8HME - chains D and E of the 3 polymer chains in the assembly; structure by electron microscopy, 4.20 A resolution (low resolution: residue-level contacts below are approximate; hydrogen-bond / salt-bridge calls are withheld).

# Chain D
Protein: Intraflagellar transporter
Source organism: Tetrahymena thermophila
UniProt: I7LVZ7 (I7LVZ7_TETTS); residue numbers follow UniProt; this construct covers 1-1407
Amino-acid sequence (1407 residues; each row starts with the number of its first residue):
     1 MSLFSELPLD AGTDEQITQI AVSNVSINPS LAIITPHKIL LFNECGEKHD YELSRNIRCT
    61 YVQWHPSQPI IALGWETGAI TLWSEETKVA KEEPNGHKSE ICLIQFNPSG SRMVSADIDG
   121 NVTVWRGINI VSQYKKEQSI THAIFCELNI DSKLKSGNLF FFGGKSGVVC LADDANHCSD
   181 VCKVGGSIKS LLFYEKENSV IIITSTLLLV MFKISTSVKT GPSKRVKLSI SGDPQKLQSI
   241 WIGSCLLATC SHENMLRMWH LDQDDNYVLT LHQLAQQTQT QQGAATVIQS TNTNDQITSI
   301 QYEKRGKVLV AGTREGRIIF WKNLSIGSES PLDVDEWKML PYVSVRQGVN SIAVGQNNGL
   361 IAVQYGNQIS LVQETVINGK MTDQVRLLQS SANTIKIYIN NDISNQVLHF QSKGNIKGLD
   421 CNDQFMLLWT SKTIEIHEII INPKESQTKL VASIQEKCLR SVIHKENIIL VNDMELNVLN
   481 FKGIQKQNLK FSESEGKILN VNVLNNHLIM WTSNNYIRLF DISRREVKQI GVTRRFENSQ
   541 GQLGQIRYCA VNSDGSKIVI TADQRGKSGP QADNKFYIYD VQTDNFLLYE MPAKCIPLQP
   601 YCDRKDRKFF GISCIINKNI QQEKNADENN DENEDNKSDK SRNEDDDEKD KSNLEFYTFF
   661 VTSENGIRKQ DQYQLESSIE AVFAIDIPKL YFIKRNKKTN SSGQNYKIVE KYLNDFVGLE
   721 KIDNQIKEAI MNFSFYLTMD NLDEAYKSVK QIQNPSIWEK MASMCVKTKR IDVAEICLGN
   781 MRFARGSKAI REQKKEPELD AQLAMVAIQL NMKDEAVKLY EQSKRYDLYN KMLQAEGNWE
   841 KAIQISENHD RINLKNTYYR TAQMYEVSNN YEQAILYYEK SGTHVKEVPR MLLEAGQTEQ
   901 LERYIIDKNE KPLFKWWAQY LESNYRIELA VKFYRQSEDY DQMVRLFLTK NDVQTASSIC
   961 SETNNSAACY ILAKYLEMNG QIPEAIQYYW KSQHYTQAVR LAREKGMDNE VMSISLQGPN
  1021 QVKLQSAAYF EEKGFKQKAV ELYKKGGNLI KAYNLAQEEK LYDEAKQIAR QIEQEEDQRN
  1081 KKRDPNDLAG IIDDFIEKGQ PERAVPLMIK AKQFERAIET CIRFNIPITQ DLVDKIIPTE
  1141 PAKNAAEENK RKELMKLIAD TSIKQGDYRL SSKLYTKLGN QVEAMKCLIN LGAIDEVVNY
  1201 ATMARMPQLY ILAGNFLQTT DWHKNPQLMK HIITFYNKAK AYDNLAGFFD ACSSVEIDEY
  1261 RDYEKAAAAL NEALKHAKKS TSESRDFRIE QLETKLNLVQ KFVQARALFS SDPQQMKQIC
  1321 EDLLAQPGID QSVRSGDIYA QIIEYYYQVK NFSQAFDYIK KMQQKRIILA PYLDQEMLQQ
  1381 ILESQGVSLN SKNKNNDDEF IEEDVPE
Disordered / not traced: 1085-1407

# Chain E
Protein: WD40 repeat protein
Source organism: Tetrahymena thermophila
UniProt: Q22BP2 (Q22BP2_TETTS); numbering as in UniProt (aligned over 1-1387)
Amino-acid sequence (1387 residues; row label = number of the first residue in the row):
     1 MASSKKVFEF KDDLNGSGKV LFSWSQDCSY IAVCGQSKVV YVLDKRGRKL KETVLKSKNK
    61 VIGLEWDKDQ EFLAILQENS TCFLLWNVFQ NSFEQQDLEE KSKGSFIKWS KTHPVLVIGT
   121 EKGILYFYNK KTQKKIPTMG KHSKKITTGD WNDEGLLITG SEEKVLTVSS HNSDSKGESI
   181 TVQHEPSNLQ WARQKTDDRD SSQRTITAIL SNKSILMYDL NTKKQPLELV YEPKYGKIVD
   241 YQLFGDGYIV TGFTEGYVAH VSSHLYELRD EIQSKRIFQS SLDALCTNDI IYKLAVAGEN
   301 QIHIYNLGTW EEVKSQRIEL PKAAGNVTKM QWANNGQLLV VATANGHLYG YLTSIPFLTS
   361 TYGSIVSVLS SFTEVSIVDT SRINQIQNVS SINLETEPGF LSLGLYHLAA GINNNVWYYL
   421 WLDQKRNGII KGGEMIQKRD YLGSVKDIRL NEFWAAVLTD GKCILHTIQP NNNVKDQKFP
   481 QIETDKAISG IGLTNDFLIM LDSSGKIRYY HLEDQQFVVE YKPADCQLVK IYPNFSGTRV
   541 VCFDNKGSAY LFEPAQEQFY PLEHFPQRAE KVLWDQKDPN LFAVLQNDTL ITFIINKNNI
   601 NGTLIQPVKE LLAIEDIKNP GPPVQTILDR GVKPLTLSNG LLKCFTPSGS INGQNLTSHS
   661 YLGSYKGRDD TDQGHYRFFL QNLQLHKYNN CLIAAQFLHN AVLYKELGRK ALEFVDLDVA
   721 LKSYQLAGSL SMVMTIQSFQ HINEKNIIYG NIAMILGQYD LAQELFLKSS QPILALEMRS
   781 DIQDYLTALN LAKSIAPQEE PFICRRLAFQ IENQGNNQEA RKLYERAVLN KDDRPSDRSK
   841 IDNHNQLCFA GISRTSIKLG DIQRGVTIAK ELIDNNIVIE IAVVCENMKQ YLEAAELYQK
   901 SGMLEKAASL YIESKDFKKA APLISMIKSP NLLKQYAKAK ESEGAYNEAE QTYEQAESWE
   961 DVVRLNLDKL DNLRKAIAVL RTKCDTSTVC LMVANVCEKQ GNYGELVEFL LKAGKKEEAF
  1021 QKAQQYNVMD AYSDNMKDFT LEERLRIAQY YENQGIWVKA AKHFEQAKNP TKSLKLYLKA
  1081 GDQYIDDMID LVCRNKQQES LQQTLLDYLL EGEKPKDPIY LLKLYDKLGN IQSLVKIAIT
  1141 IASDEHDQGN YKIAHERLFE TYQKVKEHNV AIPFDLEQKL MIIHSYILAR KYLAYKEEDK
  1201 EIELAAWLLN RVCKNISQFP THAVNILTSA VIAAMKSKNR PLAYKWSVEL VRPEYRSHIN
  1261 EKYKTRIENI ARKPLKEEPV ENKTECPFCK EYVGEFQLVC ESCQNVIPFC IASGTHVIAD
  1321 QLCFCPSCRF PANINYFIKY AESEEGRCPM CSVQINLNEV KVENPEQAAS ILKQLRATRQ
  1381 SSEQKKK
Disordered / not traced: 1130-1387

# Chain D / chain E interface
Contacting residue pairs (44; chain D residue first):
  Asn95(D) - Gln1097(E)
  Arg126(D) - Leu1041(E)
  Arg126(D) - Lys1068(E)
  Asn129(D) - Lys1068(E)
  Val131(D) - Lys1068(E)
  Ser492(D) - Lys1015(E)
  Glu493(D) - Glu1017(E)
  Ser494(D) - Lys1015(E)
  Glu495(D) - Lys1015(E)
  Tyr516(D) - Ser987(E)
  Arg535(D) - Thr988(E)
  Glu537(D) - Thr986(E)
  Ser539(D) - Glu957(E)
  Ser539(D) - Ser958(E)
  Ser539(D) - Trp959(E)
  Ser539(D) - Glu960(E)
  Gln540(D) - Glu957(E)
  Asn741(D) - Val883(E)
  Asn741(D) - Asn887(E)
  Asp743(D) - Lys858(E)
  Asp743(D) - Glu880(E)
  Asp743(D) - Val884(E)
  Glu744(D) - Asn887(E)
  Lys750(D) - Asn813(E)
  Lys750(D) - Gln814(E)
  Ile776(D) - Phe809(E)
  Gly779(D) - Gln783(E)
  Arg782(D) - Ile782(E)
  Arg782(D) - Gln783(E)
  Ala784(D) - Met754(E)
  Ala784(D) - Asp781(E)
  Arg785(D) - Ser731(E)
  Arg785(D) - Met732(E)
  Arg785(D) - Thr735(E)
  Arg785(D) - Ile755(E)
  Ser787(D) - Asp781(E)
  Lys788(D) - Leu774(E)
  Arg791(D) - Glu777(E)
  Arg791(D) - Asp781(E)
  Gln809(D) - Ser731(E)
  Ala835(D) - Gln725(E)
  Ala835(D) - Leu730(E)
  Glu836(D) - Gln725(E)
  Glu836(D) - Leu730(E)
Also at the interface, not in a pair above, chain D (33 interface residues in all): Leu742, Ile808, Lys813, Met832, Gly837
Also at the interface, not in a pair above, chain E (39 interface residues in all): Val733, Gln737, Tyr759, Glu812, Gly815, Gly1014, Lys1016

# Overview
Chain D and chain E form an interface of 33 and 39 residues respectively.
Chain D is Intraflagellar transporter and chain E is WD40 repeat protein, both from Tetrahymena thermophila;
the structure, head module state 1 of Tetrahymena IFT-A, was determined by electron microscopy (same
publication as 8HMC, 8HMD and 8HMF).
